Entry 7BI1 (X-ray diffraction, 1.50 A resolution); this record covers chain A.

[Chain A]
Protein: Ascorbate peroxidase
Organism: Glycine max
Notes: EC 1.11.1.11
UniProtKB: Q43758 (Q43758_SOYBN); residues 2-250 here = UniProt positions 2-250
Chain sequence (261 residues; numbered -10 to 250; the number before each row is that of its first residue; numbers below 1 keep their minus sign (Met-10 is residue -10)):
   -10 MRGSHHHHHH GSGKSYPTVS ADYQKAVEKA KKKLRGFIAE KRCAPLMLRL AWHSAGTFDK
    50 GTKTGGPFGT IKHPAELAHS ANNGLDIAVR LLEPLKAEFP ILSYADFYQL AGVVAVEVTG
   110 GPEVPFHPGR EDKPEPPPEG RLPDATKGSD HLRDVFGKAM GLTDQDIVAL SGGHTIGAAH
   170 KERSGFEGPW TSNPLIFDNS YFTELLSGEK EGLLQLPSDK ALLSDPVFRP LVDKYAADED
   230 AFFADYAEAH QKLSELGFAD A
Not modelled in the structure: -10 to 1, 250
Differences from the reference sequence: initiating methionine (-10); expression tag (-9 to 1)
Metal / ion sites: heme Fe near His163 (its only coordinating residue here); K+: Thr164, Thr180, Asn182, Ile185, Asp187, Ser189
Residues lining bound ligands: heme (HEM): Pro34, Leu35, Leu37, Arg38, Trp41, Pro132, Asp133, Ala134, Leu141, Phe145, Leu159, Ser160, Gly162, His163, Ile165, Gly166, Ala167, Ala168, His169, Arg172, Ser173, Gly174, Phe175, Trp179, Leu205, Ser207, Tyr235
Reported in the primary citation:
  - binding site for heme: Arg38
  - conformationally variable residues (side-chain flip): Arg38
  - catalytic residues: Arg38 (proposed by the authors, not directly observed)

[Overview]
Bound to chain A: heme. Thr164, Thr180, Asn182, Ile185, Asp187 and Ser189 form the K+ site. The paper reports
the catalytic residue Arg38; a binding site for heme at Arg38.
Chain A is Ascorbate peroxidase (Glycine max); the structure, XFEL crystal structure of soybean ascorbate
peroxidase compound II, was determined by X-ray diffraction together with 7BIU from the same study.
